Entry 6JNC (electron microscopy, 3.70 A resolution); this record covers chain A.

== Chain A ==
Molecule: Glutamate dehydrogenase
Source organism: Thermococcus profundus
Notes: EC 1.4.1.3
UniProt: O74024 (DHE3_THEPR); numbering as in UniProt (aligned over 1-419)
Sequence (419 residues; each row starts with the number of its first residue):
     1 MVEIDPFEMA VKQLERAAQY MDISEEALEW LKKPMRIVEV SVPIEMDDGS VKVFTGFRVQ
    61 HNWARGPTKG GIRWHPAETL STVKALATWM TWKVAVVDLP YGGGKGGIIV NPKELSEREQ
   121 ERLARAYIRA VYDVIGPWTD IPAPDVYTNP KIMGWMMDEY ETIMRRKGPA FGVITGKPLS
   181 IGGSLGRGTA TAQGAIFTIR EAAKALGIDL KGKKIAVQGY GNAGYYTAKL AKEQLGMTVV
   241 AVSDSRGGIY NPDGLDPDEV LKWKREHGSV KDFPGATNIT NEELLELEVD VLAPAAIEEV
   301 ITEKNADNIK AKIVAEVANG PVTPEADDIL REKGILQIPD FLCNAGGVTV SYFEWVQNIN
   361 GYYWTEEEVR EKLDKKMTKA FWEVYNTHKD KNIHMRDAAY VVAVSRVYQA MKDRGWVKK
Curated features (UniProtKB/Swiss-Prot):
  - active site: Lys105
  - binding site (NAD(+)): Gly219 to Tyr225
What the authors report for this chain:
  - conformationally variable residues (side-chain flip): Trp89

== Overview ==
Curated annotation (UniProt) lists active-site residue Lys105 and 7 NAD+-binding residues. The paper reports
conformational variability at Trp89.
Chain A is Glutamate dehydrogenase (Thermococcus profundus); the structure, Cryo-EM structure of glutamate
dehydrogenase from Thermococcus profundus, was determined by electron microscopy together with 6JN9, 6JNA and
6JND from the same study.
